PDB entry 3QMF | X-ray diffraction, 2.60 A resolution | chains A and B

Chain A (and B):
Name: Inositol monophosphatase family protein
Source organism: Staphylococcus aureus
Notes: EC 3.1.3.25; chain B of this document is another copy of the same molecule, construct and numbering; everything in this record applies to it too
UniProtKB: Q6G709 (Q6G709_STAAS); numbering as in UniProt (aligned over 1-265)
Sequence (273 residues; numbered -7 to 265; the number before each row is that of its first residue; numbers below 1 keep their minus sign (His-7 is residue -7)):
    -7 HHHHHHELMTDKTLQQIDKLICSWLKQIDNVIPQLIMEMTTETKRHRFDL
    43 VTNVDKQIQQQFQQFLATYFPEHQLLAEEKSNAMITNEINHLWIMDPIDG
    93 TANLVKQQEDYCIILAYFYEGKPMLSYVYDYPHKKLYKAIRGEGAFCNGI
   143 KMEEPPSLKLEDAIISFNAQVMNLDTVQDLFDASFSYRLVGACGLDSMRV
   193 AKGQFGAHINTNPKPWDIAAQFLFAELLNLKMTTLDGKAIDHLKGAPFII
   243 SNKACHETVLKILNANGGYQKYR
Disordered / not traced: -7 to 3, 71-78 (chain B: -7 to 1, 31-41, 45, 73-76)
Differences from the reference sequence: expression tag (-7 to 0)

Chain A / chain B interface:
Pairs across the interface - 50 pairs, chain A then chain B:
  Asn95(A) - Arg180(B)  hydrogen bond
  Lys98(A) - Asp154(B)  hydrogen bond (side chain-backbone)
  Lys98(A) - Ile156(B)
  Lys98(A) - Phe177(B)
  Lys98(A) - Gly195(B)
  Lys98(A) - Gln196(B)
  Gln99(A) - Ile156(B)
  Gln99(A) - Arg180(B)
  Gln99(A) - Arg191(B)
  Gln99(A) - Gln196(B)  hydrogen bond (backbone-side chain)
  Gln99(A) - Phe197(B)
  Glu101(A) - Arg191(B)  salt bridge
  Glu101(A) - Lys194(B)  salt bridge
  Glu101(A) - Gln196(B)  hydrogen bond
  Asp102(A) - Arg191(B)  salt bridge
  Asp154(A) - Lys98(B)  hydrogen bond (backbone-side chain)
  Ile156(A) - Lys98(B)
  Ile156(A) - Gln99(B)
  Ala161(A) - Phe173(B)
  Gln162(A) - Phe173(B)  hydrogen bond (side chain-backbone)
  Gln162(A) - Ser178(B)
  Gln162(A) - Tyr179(B)
  Leu166(A) - Leu166(B)
  Leu166(A) - Gln170(B)
  Gln170(A) - Lys263(B)
  Phe173(A) - Ala161(B)
  Phe173(A) - Gln162(B)
  Ser178(A) - Gln162(B)  hydrogen bond
  Tyr179(A) - Gln162(B)
  Tyr179(A) - Tyr179(B)  hydrophobic
  Tyr179(A) - Leu181(B)
  Arg180(A) - Asn95(B)  hydrogen bond
  Arg180(A) - Leu181(B)
  Arg180(A) - Val182(B)
  Arg180(A) - Gly183(B)
  Leu181(A) - Tyr179(B)
  Leu181(A) - Arg180(B)
  Leu181(A) - Leu181(B)  hydrogen bond (backbone-backbone)
  Val182(A) - Arg180(B)
  Gly183(A) - Arg180(B)
  Arg191(A) - Gln99(B)
  Arg191(A) - Glu101(B)  salt bridge
  Arg191(A) - Asp102(B)  salt bridge
  Lys194(A) - Glu101(B)  salt bridge
  Gly195(A) - Lys98(B)
  Gln196(A) - Lys98(B)
  Gln196(A) - Gln99(B)  hydrogen bond (side chain-backbone)
  Gln196(A) - Glu101(B)  hydrogen bond
  Phe197(A) - Gln99(B)
  Lys263(A) - Gln170(B)
Other interface residues (no listed pair), chain A (29 interface residues in all): Leu42, Ala94, His125, Lys127, Phe177
Other interface residues (no listed pair), chain B (27 interface residues in all): Ala94, His125

Overview:
29 residues of chain A and 27 residues of chain B are in contact, with 11 hydrogen bonds and 6 salt bridges.
Polar pairs include Glu101(A)-Arg191(B), Glu101(A)-Lys194(B) and Asp102(A)-Arg191(B).
Both chains are Inositol monophosphatase family protein (Staphylococcus aureus). Entry 3QMF (Crystal
strucuture of an inositol monophosphatase family protein (SAS2203) from Staphylococcus aureus MSSA476) was
determined by X-ray diffraction (same publication as 3RYD).
